PDB entry 8IVP | X-ray diffraction, 1.93 A resolution | chains A and D of the 4 polymer chains in the assembly

# Chain A (and D)
Name: Branched chain amino acid: 2-keto-4-methylthiobutyrate aminotransferase
From: Mycolicibacterium vanbaalenii (strain DSM 7251 / JCM 13017 / BCRC 16820 / KCTC 9966 / NRRL B-24157 / PYR-1)
Notes: EC 2.6.1.-; chain D of this document is another copy of the same molecule, construct and numbering; everything in this record applies to it too
UniProtKB: A1TDP1 (A1TDP1_MYCVP); residue numbers follow UniProt; this construct covers 1-337
Sequence (337 residues; numbered 1 to 337; the number before each row is that of its first residue):
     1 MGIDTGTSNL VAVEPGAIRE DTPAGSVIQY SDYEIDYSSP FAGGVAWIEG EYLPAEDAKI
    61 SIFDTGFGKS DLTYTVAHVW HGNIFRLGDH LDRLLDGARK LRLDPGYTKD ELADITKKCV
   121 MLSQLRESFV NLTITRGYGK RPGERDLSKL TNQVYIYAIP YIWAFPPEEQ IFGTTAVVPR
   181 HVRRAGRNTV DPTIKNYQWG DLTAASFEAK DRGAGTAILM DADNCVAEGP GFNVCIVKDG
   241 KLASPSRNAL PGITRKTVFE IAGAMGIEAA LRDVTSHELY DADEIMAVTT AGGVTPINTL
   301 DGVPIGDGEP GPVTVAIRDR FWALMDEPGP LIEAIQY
Not modelled in the structure: 1-16 (chain D: 1-17)
Sequence notes: engineered mutation Lys-69 (His in A1TDP1), Pro-105 (Ser in A1TDP1), Met-121 (Ser in A1TDP1), Pro-142 (Lys in A1TDP1), Arg-145 (Lys in A1TDP1), Asn-152 (His in A1TDP1), Ile-162 (Leu in A1TDP1), Glu-168 (Ala in A1TDP1), Gly-215 (Arg in A1TDP1)
Modified positions: Lys-195 ((2S)-2-amino-6-[[3-hydroxy-2-methyl-5-(phosphonooxymethyl)pyridin-4-yl]methylideneamino]hexanoic acid; LLP)
Small-molecule neighbours: D-fructose (FUD): Tyr-74, Val-76, Phe-129, Ile-162, Ala-164, Lys-195, Trp-199, Gly-231, Thr-289, Thr-290, Ala-291
From the paper describing this entry:
  - catalytic residues: Lys-195
  - binding site for D-fructose: Arg-145
  - mutagenesis - K69R (2-fold): increased catalytic activity

# Chain A / chain D interface
Contacting residue pairs - 17 pairs, chain A then chain D:
  Arg-180(A) / Asn-224(D)  hydrogen bond (backbone-side chain)
  Arg-180(A) / Ser-276(D)
  Arg-180(A) / Tyr-280(D)
  His-181(A) / Asn-224(D)
  His-181(A) / Ser-276(D)  hydrogen bond
  His-181(A) / His-277(D)  hydrogen bond (side chain-backbone)
  His-181(A) / Tyr-280(D)
  Arg-183(A) / Arg-183(D)
  Arg-183(A) / Asn-224(D)
  Asn-224(A) / Arg-180(D)  hydrogen bond (side chain-backbone)
  Asn-224(A) / His-181(D)
  Asn-224(A) / Arg-183(D)
  Ser-276(A) / Arg-180(D)
  Ser-276(A) / His-181(D)  hydrogen bond
  His-277(A) / His-181(D)  hydrogen bond (backbone-side chain)
  Tyr-280(A) / Arg-180(D)
  Tyr-280(A) / His-181(D)
Other interface residues (no listed pair), chain A (8 interface residues in all): Val-182
Other interface residues (no listed pair), chain D (8 interface residues in all): Val-182

# In short
The chain A/chain D interface involves 8 residues from each chain; the contacts include 6 hydrogen bonds.
Polar contacts include Arg-180(A)/Asn-224(D), His-181(A)/Ser-276(D) and His-181(A)/His-277(D). Chain A binds
D-fructose. The paper reports the catalytic residue Lys-195(A); K69R of chain A increases catalytic activity.
Chain A and chain D are both Branched chain amino acid: 2-keto-4-methylthiobutyrate aminotransferase
(Mycolicibacterium vanbaalenii (strain DSM 7251 / JCM 13017 / BCRC 16820 / KCTC 9966 / NRRL B-24157 / PYR-1));
the structure, Crystal structure of MV in complex with LLP and FRU from Mycobacterium vanbaalenii, was
determined by X-ray diffraction together with 8IOZ and 8ISC from the same study.
